PDB entry 9FAT | electron microscopy, 3.60 A resolution | chains B and C of the 8 polymer chains in the assembly

== Chain B ==
Name: Gamma-aminobutyric acid receptor subunit beta-3
Source organism: Homo sapiens
Reference sequence: P28472 (GBRB3_HUMAN); residues 7-447 here correspond to UniProt positions 32-472 (UniProt number = residue number + 25)
Chain sequence (441 residues; numbered 7 to 447; the number before each row is that of its first residue):
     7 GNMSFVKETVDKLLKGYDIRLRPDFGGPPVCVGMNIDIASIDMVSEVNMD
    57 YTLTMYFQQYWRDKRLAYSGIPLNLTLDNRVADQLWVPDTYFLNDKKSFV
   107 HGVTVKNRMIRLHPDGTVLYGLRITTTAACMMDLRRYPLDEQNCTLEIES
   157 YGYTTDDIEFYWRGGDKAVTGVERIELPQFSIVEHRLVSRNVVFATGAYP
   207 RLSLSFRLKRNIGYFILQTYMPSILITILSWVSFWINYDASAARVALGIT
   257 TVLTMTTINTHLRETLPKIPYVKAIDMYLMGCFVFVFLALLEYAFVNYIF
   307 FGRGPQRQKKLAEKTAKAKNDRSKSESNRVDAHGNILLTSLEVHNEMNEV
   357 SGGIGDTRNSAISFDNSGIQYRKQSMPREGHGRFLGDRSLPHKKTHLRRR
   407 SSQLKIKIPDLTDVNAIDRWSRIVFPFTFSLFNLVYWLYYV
Not modelled in the structure: 7, 318-412
Swiss-Prot annotation at these positions:
  - binding site (benzamidine): Asp95 to Tyr97, Glu155 to Tyr157, Phe200
  - binding site (4-aminobutanoate): Tyr97, Glu155, Tyr157, Thr202
  - binding site (histamine): Tyr97, Ser156, Tyr157, Thr202
  - glycosylation (N-linked (GlcNAc...) asparagine): Asn8, Asn80, Asn149
Disulfide bonds: Cys136-Cys150
Covalently attached groups: N-acetylglucosamine (NAG) linked to Asn80; glycan linked to Asn149
Residues lining bound ligands:
  - Pregnenolone sulfate (A8W): Ala248, Ala252, Thr256
  - phosphatidylglycerol (PGW; (1R)-2-{[(S)-{[(2S)-2,3-dihydroxypropyl]oxy}(hydroxy)phosphoryl]oxy}-1-[(hexadecanoyloxy)methyl]ethyl (9Z)-octadec-9-enoate), molecule 1: Asn217, Ile218, Gly219, Ile222, Leu223, Met227, Pro228, Leu231
  - phosphatidylglycerol (PGW), molecule 2: Asn265, Pro276, Met286, Phe289
  - hexadecane (R16): Ile218, Ile222, Met227, Ile230, Trp237, Phe435, Ser436, Asn439, Trp443, Val447

== Chain C ==
Name: Isoform 2 of Gamma-aminobutyric acid receptor subunit gamma-2
Source organism: Homo sapiens
Reference sequence: P18507 (GBRG2_HUMAN); residues 25-428 here correspond to UniProt positions 64-467 (UniProt number = residue number + 39)
Chain sequence (405 residues; row label = number of the first residue in the row):
    25 GDVTVILNNLLEGYDNKLRPDIGVKPTLIHTDMYVNSIGPVNAINMEYTI
    75 DIFFAQTWYDRRLKFNSTIKVLRLNSNMVGKIWIPDTFFRNSKKADAHWI
   125 TTPNRMLRIWNDGRVLYTLRLTIDAECQLQLHNFPMDEHSCPLEFSSYGY
   175 PREEIVYQWKRSSVEVGDTRSWRLYQFSFVGLRNTTEVVKTTSGDYVVMS
   225 VYFDLSRRMGYFTIQTYIPCTLIVVLSWVSFWINKDAVPARTSLGITTVL
   275 TMTTLSTIARKSLPKVSYVTAMDLFVSVCFIFVFSALVEYGTLHYFVSNR
   325 KPSKDKDKKKKNPAPTIDIRPRSATIQMNNATHLQERDEEYGYECLDGKD
   375 CASFFCCFEDCRTGAWRHGRIHIRIAKMDSYARIFFPTAFCLFNLVYWVS
   425 YLYLG
Not modelled in the structure: 326-368, 386-395
Construct notes: expression tag (429)
Modified / non-standard residues: Cys380 (S-palmitoyl-L-cysteine; P1L); Cys381 (S-palmitoyl-L-cysteine; P1L); Cys385 (S-palmitoyl-L-cysteine; P1L)
Swiss-Prot annotation at these positions:
  - glycosylation (N-linked (GlcNAc...) asparagine): Asn90, Asn208
Disulfide bonds: Cys151-Cys165
Covalently attached groups: N-acetylglucosamine (NAG) linked to Asn208
Residues lining bound ligands:
  - Pregnenolone sulfate (A8W): Pro263, Ser267, Ile270, Thr271, Leu274
  - phosphatidylglycerol (PGW; (1R)-2-{[(S)-{[(2S)-2,3-dihydroxypropyl]oxy}(hydroxy)phosphoryl]oxy}-1-[(hexadecanoyloxy)methyl]ethyl (9Z)-octadec-9-enoate): Ser280, Ser291, Tyr292, Val293, Leu298, Ser301, Phe304, Ile305
  - 1,2-dilauroyl-sn-glycero-3-phosphate (PX2): Trp252, Trp256, Ser404, Arg407, Ile408, Pro411

== Chain B / chain C interface ==
Residue-residue contacts - 89 pairs, chain B then chain C:
  Met9(B) - Leu42(C)  hydrophobic
  Met9(B) - Arg43(C)
  Met9(B) - Asp45(C)
  Val12(B) - Leu42(C)  hydrophobic
  Lys13(B) - Gly37(C)  hydrogen bond (side chain-backbone)
  Lys13(B) - Asp39(C)
  Lys13(B) - Leu42(C)
  Val16(B) - Lys41(C)
  Leu20(B) - Lys41(C)
  Ser46(B) - Glu150(C)
  Asp48(B) - Lys117(C)
  Met49(B) - Asn69(C)
  Tyr62(B) - Phe112(C)
  Tyr62(B) - Arg114(C)
  Tyr62(B) - Tyr172(C)  hydrophobic
  Gln64(B) - Thr216(C)  hydrogen bond
  Asn80(B) - Glu178(C)
  Thr82(B) - Gly173(C)
  Thr82(B) - Tyr174(C)
  Thr82(B) - Glu178(C)  hydrogen bond
  Leu83(B) - Leu42(C)  hydrophobic
  Asp84(B) - Asn40(C)
  Asp84(B) - Lys41(C)  hydrogen bond (backbone-backbone)
  Asp84(B) - Tyr174(C)
  Arg86(B) - Asn40(C)
  Arg86(B) - Gly104(C)  hydrogen bond (side chain-backbone)
  Arg86(B) - Ile106(C)
  Phe105(B) - Lys118(C)
  His107(B) - Ser116(C)
  His107(B) - Lys117(C)
  Val109(B) - Thr111(C)
  Val109(B) - Phe112(C)
  Val109(B) - Ala119(C)
  Val109(B) - Asp120(C)
  Val109(B) - Leu145(C)  hydrophobic
  Thr110(B) - Pro109(C)
  Thr110(B) - Thr111(C)  hydrogen bond (side chain-backbone)
  Thr110(B) - Arg129(C)
  Val111(B) - Pro109(C)
  Val111(B) - Asp110(C)
  Asn113(B) - Phe112(C)
  Asn113(B) - Tyr172(C)
  Arg114(B) - Tyr172(C)
  Met115(B) - Tyr172(C)
  Met115(B) - Gly173(C)
  Arg117(B) - Gly173(C)  hydrogen bond (side chain-backbone)
  Arg117(B) - Pro175(C)
  Arg117(B) - Ser217(C)  hydrogen bond (side chain-backbone)
  Arg117(B) - Tyr220(C)  hydrogen bond
  Gly127(B) - Tyr172(C)
  Leu128(B) - Tyr172(C)  hydrogen bond (backbone-side chain)
  Arg129(B) - Phe112(C)
  Arg129(B) - Phe113(C)  hydrogen bond (side chain-backbone)
  Arg129(B) - Arg114(C)  hydrogen bond (side chain-backbone)
  Arg129(B) - Ser116(C)  hydrogen bond (side chain-backbone)
  Arg129(B) - Tyr172(C)  hydrogen bond (backbone-side chain)
  Glu182(B) - Gln152(C)  hydrogen bond
  Pro184(B) - Met70(C)  hydrophobic
  Pro184(B) - Lys289(C)
  Pro184(B) - Val290(C)
  Gln185(B) - Lys289(C)
  Asn217(B) - Ser291(C)
  Gly219(B) - Ser291(C)
  Tyr220(B) - Arg284(C)
  Tyr220(B) - Lys289(C)
  Tyr220(B) - Val290(C)
  Tyr220(B) - Ser291(C)  hydrogen bond (backbone-side chain)
  Gln224(B) - Arg284(C)
  Leu231(B) - Phe304(C)  hydrophobic
  Leu235(B) - Val273(C)  hydrophobic
  Leu235(B) - Leu311(C)  hydrophobic
  Trp241(B) - Tyr319(C)
  Trp241(B) - Asn323(C)
  Ile242(B) - His318(C)  hydrogen bond (backbone-side chain)
  Ile242(B) - Asn323(C)
  Asn243(B) - His318(C)
  Asn243(B) - Asn323(C)
  Ala248(B) - Pro263(C)  hydrophobic
  Ala249(B) - Val262(C)  hydrophobic
  Ala249(B) - Pro263(C)  hydrophobic
  Ala249(B) - Thr266(C)
  Ala252(B) - Ile270(C)
  Leu253(B) - Ile270(C)  hydrophobic
  Thr256(B) - Ile270(C)
  Thr256(B) - Leu274(C)
  Thr260(B) - Leu274(C)
  His267(B) - Thr281(C)
  Arg428(B) - Tyr319(C)
  Arg428(B) - Asn323(C)
Other interface residues (no listed pair), chain B (56 interface residues in all): Asn8, Asn41, Leu79, Val87, Ile218, Leu223, Pro228, Ile234, Ala246
Other interface residues (no listed pair), chain C (64 interface residues in all): Tyr38, Pro44, Ile46, Gly47, Phe78, Arg86, Leu143, Ile147, Gln154, Thr277, Ser280, Pro288, Val293, Phe308

== In short ==
56 residues of chain B face 64 of chain C across their interface, with 17 hydrogen bonds. Among the polar
pairs are Lys13(B)-Gly37(C), Gln64(B)-Thr216(C) and Thr82(B)-Glu178(C). One phosphatidylglycerol molecule and
one Pregnenolone sulfate molecule are bound between chain B and chain C.
Chain B is Gamma-aminobutyric acid receptor subunit beta-3 and chain C is Isoform 2 of Gamma-aminobutyric acid
receptor subunit gamma-2, both from Homo sapiens; the structure, CryoEM structure of human full-length
alpha1beta3gamma2 GABA(A)R in complex with GARLH4, the TMD of Neuroligin2, Megabody38 ..., was determined by
electron microscopy.
